PDB entry 6LS4 | X-ray diffraction, 2.40 A resolution | chains A and B of the 5 polymer chains in the assembly

# Chain A
Protein: Tubulin alpha-1B chain
Organism: Sus scrofa
UniProtKB: Q2XVP4 (TBA1B_PIG); numbering as in UniProt (aligned over 1-451)
Sequence (451 residues; numbered 1 to 451; the number before each row is that of its first residue):
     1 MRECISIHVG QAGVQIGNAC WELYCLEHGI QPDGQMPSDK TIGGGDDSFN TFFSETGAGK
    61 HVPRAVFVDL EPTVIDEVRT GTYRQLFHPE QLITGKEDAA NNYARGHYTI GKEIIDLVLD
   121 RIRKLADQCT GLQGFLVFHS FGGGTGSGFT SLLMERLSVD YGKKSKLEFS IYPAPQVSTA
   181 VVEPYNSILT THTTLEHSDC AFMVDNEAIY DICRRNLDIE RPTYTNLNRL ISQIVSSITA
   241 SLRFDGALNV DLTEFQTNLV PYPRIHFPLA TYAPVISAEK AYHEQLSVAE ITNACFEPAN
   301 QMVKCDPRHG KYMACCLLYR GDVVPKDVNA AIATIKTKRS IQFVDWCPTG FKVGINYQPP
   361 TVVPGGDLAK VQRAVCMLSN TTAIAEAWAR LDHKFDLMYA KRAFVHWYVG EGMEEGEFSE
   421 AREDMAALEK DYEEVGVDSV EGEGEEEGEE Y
Not modelled in the structure: 1, 246-247, 280-282, 338, 437-451
Ion coordination: Mg2+: Asp-39, Thr-41, Gly-44, Glu-55
Residues lining bound ligands:
  - GTP (guanosine-5'-triphosphate): Gly-10, Gln-11, Ala-12, Gln-15, Ile-16, Asp-69, Asp-98, Ala-99, Ala-100, Asn-101, Ser-140, Gly-142, Gly-143, Gly-144, Thr-145, Gly-146, Ile-171, Pro-173, Val-177, Ser-178, Thr-179, Glu-183, Asn-206, Tyr-224, Asn-228
  - S40 (3-[(4-cyclopropylphenyl)sulfonylamino]-4-methyl-N-(pyridin-3-ylmethyl)benzamide): Asn-101, Thr-179, Ala-180, Val-181
Curated features (UniProtKB/Swiss-Prot):
  - motif: Met-1 to Cys-4 (MREC motif)
  - active site: Glu-254
  - binding site (GTP): Gly-10, Gln-11, Ala-12, Gln-15, Glu-71, Ala-99, Ser-140, Gly-143, Gly-144, Thr-145, Gly-146, Thr-179, Glu-183, Asn-206, Tyr-224, Asn-228, Leu-252
  - binding site (Mg(2+)): Glu-71
  - site: Tyr-451 (Involved in polymerization)
  - modified residue: Lys-40 (N6,N6,N6-trimethyllysine), Ser-48 (Phosphoserine), Ser-232 (Phosphoserine), Tyr-282 (3'-nitrotyrosine), Arg-339 (Omega-N-methylarginine), Ser-439 (Phosphoserine), Glu-443 (5-glutamyl polyglutamate), Glu-445 (5-glutamyl polyglutamate), Tyr-451 (3'-nitrotyrosine)
  - cross-link (Glycyl lysine isopeptide (Lys-Gly)): Lys-326 (interchain with G-Cter in ubiquitin), Lys-370 (interchain with G-Cter in ubiquitin)

# Chain B
Protein: Tubulin beta chain
Organism: Sus scrofa
UniProtKB: P02554 (TBB_PIG); numbering as in UniProt (aligned over 1-445)
Sequence (445 residues; row label = number of the first residue in the row):
     1 MREIVHIQAG QCGNQIGAKF WEVISDEHGI DPTGSYHGDS DLQLERINVY YNEATGNKYV
    61 PRAILVDLEP GTMDSVRSGP FGQIFRPDNF VFGQSGAGNN WAKGHYTEGA ELVDSVLDVV
   121 RKESESCDCL QGFQLTHSLG GGTGSGMGTL LISKIREEYP DRIMNTFSVM PSPKVSDTVV
   181 EPYNATLSVH QLVENTDETY CIDNEALYDI CFRTLKLTTP TYGDLNHLVS ATMSGVTTCL
   241 RFPGQLNADL RKLAVNMVPF PRLHFFMPGF APLTSRGSQQ YRALTVPELT QQMFDSKNMM
   301 AACDPRHGRY LTVAAIFRGR MSMKEVDEQM LNVQNKNSSY FVEWIPNNVK TAVCDIPPRG
   361 LKMSATFIGN STAIQELFKR ISEQFTAMFR RKAFLHWYTG EGMDEMEFTE AESNMNDLVS
   421 EYQQYQDATA DEQGEFEEEG EEDEA
Not modelled in the structure: 276-281, 430-445
Construct notes: conflict Thr-55 (Ala in P02554), Met-170 (Val in P02554), Ser-296 (Ala in P02554), Ile-316 (Val in P02554)
Residues lining bound ligands:
  - GDP (guanosine-5'-diphosphate): Ala-9, Gly-10, Gln-11, Cys-12, Gln-15, Ile-16, Asp-67, Ala-97, Ser-138, Gly-140, Gly-141, Gly-142, Thr-143, Gly-144, Ser-145, Val-169, Pro-171, Val-175, Ser-176, Asp-177, Glu-181, Asn-204, Leu-207, Tyr-222, Leu-225, Asn-226
  - S40 (3-[(4-cyclopropylphenyl)sulfonylamino]-4-methyl-N-(pyridin-3-ylmethyl)benzamide): Asn-165, Glu-198, Tyr-200, Val-236, Thr-237, Cys-239, Leu-240, Ala-248, Asp-249, Leu-250, Lys-252, Leu-253, Asn-256, Met-257, Thr-312, Val-313, Ala-314, Ala-315, Ile-316, Asn-347, Asn-348, Val-349, Lys-350, Thr-351, Ala-352
Curated features (UniProtKB/Swiss-Prot):
  - motif: Met-1 to Ile-4 (MREI motif)
  - binding site (GTP): Gln-11, Glu-69, Ser-138, Gly-142, Thr-143, Gly-144, Asn-204, Asn-226
  - binding site (Mg(2+)): Glu-69
  - modified residue: Ser-40 (Phosphoserine), Lys-58 (N6-acetyllysine), Ser-172 (Phosphoserine), Thr-285 (Phosphothreonine), Thr-290 (Phosphothreonine), Arg-318 (Omega-N-methylarginine), Glu-438 (5-glutamyl polyglutamate)
  - cross-link (Glycyl lysine isopeptide (Lys-Gly)): Lys-58 (interchain with G-Cter in ubiquitin), Lys-324 (interchain with G-Cter in ubiquitin)

# How chain A and chain B interact
Pairs across the interface (51; chain A residue first):
  Gln-11(A) / Gln-245(B)
  Glu-71(A) / Asn-247(B)  hydrogen bond
  Thr-73(A) / Asn-247(B)  hydrogen bond
  Lys-96(A) / Arg-2(B)
  Lys-96(A) / Asp-128(B)  salt bridge
  Glu-97(A) / Arg-2(B)
  Glu-97(A) / Cys-129(B)
  Asp-98(A) / Arg-2(B)  salt bridge
  Asp-98(A) / Asp-249(B)
  Asp-98(A) / Lys-252(B)  salt bridge
  Ala-100(A) / Arg-251(B)
  Ala-100(A) / Lys-252(B)
  Ala-100(A) / Val-255(B)
  Asn-101(A) / Lys-252(B)
  Asn-101(A) / Asn-256(B)  hydrogen bond
  Arg-105(A) / Arg-251(B)
  Pro-175(A) / Asn-347(B)
  Ser-178(A) / Lys-350(B)
  Thr-179(A) / Lys-350(B)
  Ala-180(A) / Asn-256(B)
  Ala-180(A) / Lys-350(B)
  Val-181(A) / Asn-256(B)  hydrogen bond (backbone-side chain)
  Val-181(A) / Asn-347(B)
  Val-181(A) / Lys-350(B)
  Arg-221(A) / Met-323(B)
  Arg-221(A) / Lys-324(B)
  Arg-221(A) / Asp-327(B)  salt bridge
  Lys-394(A) / Pro-346(B)
  Lys-394(A) / Asn-347(B)
  Leu-397(A) / Glu-343(B)
  Leu-397(A) / Trp-344(B)
  Leu-397(A) / Pro-346(B)  hydrophobic
  Met-398(A) / Trp-344(B)  hydrogen bond (backbone-backbone)
  Met-398(A) / Pro-346(B)
  Lys-401(A) / Phe-260(B)
  Lys-401(A) / Trp-344(B)
  Arg-402(A) / Phe-260(B)
  Ala-403(A) / Pro-259(B)
  Ala-403(A) / Phe-260(B)  hydrophobic
  Phe-404(A) / Val-255(B)
  Phe-404(A) / Asn-256(B)
  Phe-404(A) / Val-258(B)
  Phe-404(A) / Pro-259(B)  hydrogen bond (backbone-backbone)
  Phe-404(A) / Ile-345(B)  hydrophobic
  His-406(A) / Val-258(B)  hydrogen bond (side chain-backbone)
  His-406(A) / Pro-259(B)  hydrogen bond (side chain-backbone)
  His-406(A) / Phe-260(B)
  His-406(A) / Pro-261(B)
  Trp-407(A) / Ala-254(B)
  Trp-407(A) / Val-255(B)  hydrogen bond (side chain-backbone)
  Trp-407(A) / Val-258(B)  hydrogen bond (side chain-backbone)
Other interface residues (no listed pair), chain A (25 interface residues in all): Val-182
Other interface residues (no listed pair), chain B (28 interface residues in all): Arg-162, Asp-197, Thr-312, Asn-348

# Summary
Chain A and chain B form an interface of 25 and 28 residues respectively, with 10 hydrogen bonds and 4 salt
bridges. Among the polar pairs are Lys-96(A)/Asp-128(B), Asp-98(A)/Arg-2(B) and Asp-98(A)/Lys-252(B). Compound
S40 is bound between chain A and chain B. Chain A binds GTP.
Chain A is Tubulin alpha-1B chain and chain B is Tubulin beta chain, both from Sus scrofa; the structure, A
novel anti-tumor agent S-40 in complex with tubulin, was determined by X-ray diffraction.
